6YJ4 - chains I and f of the 42 polymer chains in the assembly; structure by electron microscopy, 2.70 A resolution.

# Chain I
Protein: Subunit NUIM of NADH:Ubiquinone Oxidoreductase (Complex I)
Organism: Yarrowia lipolytica
Notes: EC 1.6.99.3
UniProt: Q9UUT8 (Q9UUT8_YARLL); residue numbers follow UniProt; this construct covers 1-229
Amino-acid sequence (229 residues; row label = number of the first residue in the row):
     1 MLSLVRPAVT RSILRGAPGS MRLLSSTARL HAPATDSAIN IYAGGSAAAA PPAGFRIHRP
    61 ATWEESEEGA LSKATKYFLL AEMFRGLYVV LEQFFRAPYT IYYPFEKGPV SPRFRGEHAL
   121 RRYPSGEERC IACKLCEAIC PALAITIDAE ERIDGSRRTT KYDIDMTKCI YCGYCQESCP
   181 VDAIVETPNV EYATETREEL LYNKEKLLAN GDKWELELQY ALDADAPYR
Disordered / not traced: 1-38
Ion coordination: 4Fe-4S cluster Fe site 1: Cys130, Cys133, Cys136, Cys179; 4Fe-4S cluster Fe site 2: Cys140, Cys169, Cys172, Cys175
Residues lining bound ligands:
  - 1,2-Distearoyl-sn-glycerophosphoethanolamine (3PE), molecule 1: Gly69, Ala70, Leu71
  - 1,2-Distearoyl-sn-glycerophosphoethanolamine (3PE), molecule 2: Ala74, Thr75, Tyr77, Phe78, Leu80, Met83, Phe84, Leu87
  - 1,2-Distearoyl-sn-glycerophosphoethanolamine (3PE), molecule 3: Lys76, Leu79, Ala81, Phe84, Arg85, Tyr88
  - 4Fe-4S cluster (SF4), molecule 1: His118, Cys140, Pro141, Ala144, Ile145, Ile164, Cys169, Ile170, Tyr171, Cys172, Gly173, Tyr174, Cys175, Glu186
  - 4Fe-4S cluster (SF4), molecule 2: Leu120, Cys130, Ile131, Ala132, Cys133, Lys134, Leu135, Cys136, Ile147, Tyr162, Cys179, Pro180, Val181, Ala183, Ile184

# Chain f
Protein: Subunit N7BM of NADH:Ubiquinone Oxidoreductase (Complex I)
Organism: Yarrowia lipolytica
UniProt: A0A1D8N5V2 (A0A1D8N5V2_YARLL); residue numbers follow UniProt; this construct covers 1-138
Amino-acid sequence (138 residues; row label = number of the first residue in the row):
     1 MSSSLYRVLR NAWEVGPRSY WKQLNSIGDT KSGRLVGTDI YGNKFYETDH QDEIHLRTRY
    61 VEYKEKDYDM SQVEPGWHFW LGYGVDTAPC NTPKEKLPIR AYPYKFQPNY TGTPGAFVTY
   121 NTLKPKISAW EPVTKQRS
Disordered / not traced: 1
Residues lining bound ligands: diundecyl phosphatidyl choline (PLC): Leu24, Asn25, Ser26, Gly28

# Interface between chain I and chain f
Pairs across the interface - 88 pairs, chain I then chain f:
  Pro98(I) - Ser3(f)
  Pro98(I) - Ile54(f)
  Tyr99(I) - Ile54(f)
  Thr100(I) - Arg57(f)
  Ile101(I) - Leu56(f)
  Ile101(I) - Arg57(f)
  Tyr102(I) - Asp29(f)
  Tyr102(I) - Arg57(f)
  Tyr103(I) - Met70(f)
  Pro104(I) - Tyr63(f)  hydrogen bond (backbone-side chain)
  Pro104(I) - Tyr68(f)  hydrophobic
  Pro104(I) - Met70(f)
  Phe105(I) - Ser26(f)
  Phe105(I) - Ile27(f)  hydrophobic
  Phe105(I) - Tyr60(f)
  Phe105(I) - Val61(f)  hydrogen bond (backbone-backbone)
  Phe105(I) - Tyr63(f)  hydrophobic
  Phe105(I) - Tyr68(f)
  Glu106(I) - Lys31(f)  salt bridge
  Glu106(I) - Arg57(f)  salt bridge
  Glu106(I) - Arg59(f)
  Glu106(I) - Tyr60(f)
  Lys107(I) - His78(f)
  Lys107(I) - Leu81(f)
  Lys107(I) - Tyr83(f)
  Gly108(I) - Gly82(f)
  Pro109(I) - Leu56(f)
  Pro109(I) - Gly82(f)
  Val110(I) - Phe79(f)  hydrophobic
  Val110(I) - Gly82(f)  hydrogen bond (backbone-backbone)
  Val110(I) - Tyr83(f)
  Val110(I) - Gly84(f)
  Ser111(I) - Phe79(f)
  Pro112(I) - Phe79(f)  hydrophobic
  Arg122(I) - Tyr102(f)
  Pro124(I) - Ile99(f)  hydrophobic
  Ser125(I) - Ala101(f)
  Asp148(I) - Leu123(f)
  Asp148(I) - Lys126(f)  salt bridge
  Thr160(I) - Thr122(f)  hydrogen bond (backbone-side chain)
  Thr160(I) - Leu123(f)
  Lys161(I) - Asn121(f)  hydrogen bond
  Lys161(I) - Thr122(f)
  Lys161(I) - Leu123(f)
  Pro188(I) - His78(f)
  Pro188(I) - Phe79(f)  hydrophobic
  Asn189(I) - His78(f)
  Glu191(I) - Met70(f)
  Glu191(I) - His78(f)  salt bridge
  Ala193(I) - Asn109(f)  hydrogen bond (backbone-side chain)
  Ala193(I) - Thr111(f)
  Thr194(I) - Thr111(f)
  Glu195(I) - Thr111(f)  hydrogen bond (backbone-side chain)
  Glu195(I) - Gly112(f)
  Glu198(I) - Thr119(f)
  Glu199(I) - Thr111(f)  hydrogen bond
  Glu199(I) - Ala116(f)
  Glu199(I) - Phe117(f)
  Leu201(I) - Phe117(f)
  Leu201(I) - Thr119(f)  hydrogen bond (backbone-side chain)
  Asn203(I) - Phe117(f)
  Asn203(I) - Tyr120(f)
  Glu205(I) - Tyr120(f)
  Lys206(I) - Phe117(f)
  Asp212(I) - Arg100(f)  hydrogen bond (backbone-side chain)
  Asp212(I) - Tyr102(f)  hydrogen bond
  Asp212(I) - Tyr104(f)
  Lys213(I) - Pro75(f)
  Lys213(I) - Arg100(f)
  Lys213(I) - Tyr104(f)  hydrogen bond (backbone-side chain)
  Lys213(I) - Phe106(f)
  Lys213(I) - Gln107(f)  hydrogen bond (side chain-backbone)
  Trp214(I) - Pro75(f)  hydrophobic
  Trp214(I) - His78(f)
  Glu215(I) - Pro98(f)
  Glu215(I) - Arg100(f)
  Leu216(I) - Pro89(f)  hydrophobic
  Leu216(I) - Leu97(f)  hydrophobic
  Leu216(I) - Pro98(f)
  Glu217(I) - Pro75(f)
  Glu217(I) - Gly76(f)  hydrogen bond (side chain-backbone)
  Glu217(I) - His78(f)  salt bridge
  Glu217(I) - Phe79(f)  hydrogen bond (side chain-backbone)
  Gln219(I) - Lys96(f)
  Tyr220(I) - Val85(f)  hydrophobic
  Tyr220(I) - Pro89(f)
  Tyr220(I) - Thr92(f)
  Asp223(I) - Lys96(f)
Interface residues without a listed pair, chain I (47 interface residues in all): Arg96, Ala97, Gly126, Tyr192, Tyr202
Interface residues without a listed pair, chain f (51 interface residues in all): His55, Ser71, Thr87, Ala88, Pro108

# Overview
Chain I and chain f form an interface of 47 and 51 residues respectively, with 15 hydrogen bonds and 5 salt
bridges. Among the polar pairs are Glu106(I)-Lys31(f), Glu106(I)-Arg57(f) and Asp148(I)-Lys126(f). Chain I
binds 3 copies of 1,2-Distearoyl-sn-glycerophosphoethanolamine and 4Fe-4S cluster.
Chain I is Subunit NUIM of NADH:Ubiquinone Oxidoreductase (Complex I) and chain f is Subunit N7BM of
NADH:Ubiquinone Oxidoreductase (Complex I), both from Yarrowia lipolytica; the structure, Structure of
Yarrowia lipolytica complex I at 2.7 A, was determined by electron microscopy.
